PDB entry 1EHN | X-ray diffraction, 1.90 A resolution | chain A

== Chain A ==
Name: Chitinase A
Source organism: Serratia marcescens
Notes: EC 3.2.1.14
Sequence (540 residues; row label = number of the first residue in the row):
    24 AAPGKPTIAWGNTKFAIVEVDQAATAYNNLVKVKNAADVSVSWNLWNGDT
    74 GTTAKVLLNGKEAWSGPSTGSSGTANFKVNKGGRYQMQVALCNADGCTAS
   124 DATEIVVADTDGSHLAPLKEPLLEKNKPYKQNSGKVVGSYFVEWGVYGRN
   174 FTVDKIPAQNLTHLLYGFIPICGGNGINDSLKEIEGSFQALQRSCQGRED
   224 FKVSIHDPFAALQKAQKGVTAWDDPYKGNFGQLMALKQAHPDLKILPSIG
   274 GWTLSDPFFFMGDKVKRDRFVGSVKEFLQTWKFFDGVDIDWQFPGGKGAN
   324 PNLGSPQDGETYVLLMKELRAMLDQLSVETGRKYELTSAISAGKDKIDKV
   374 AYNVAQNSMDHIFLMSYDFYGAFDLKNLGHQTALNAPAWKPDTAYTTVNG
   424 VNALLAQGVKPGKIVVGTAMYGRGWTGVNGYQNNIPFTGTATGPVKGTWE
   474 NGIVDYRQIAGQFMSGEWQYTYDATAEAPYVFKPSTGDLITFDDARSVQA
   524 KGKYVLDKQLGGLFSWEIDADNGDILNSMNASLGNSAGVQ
Disulfides: Cys115-Cys120, Cys195-Cys218
Sequence notes: engineered mutation Gln315 (Glu in 3308994)
Reported in the primary citation:
  - mutagenesis - D313A (100-fold), E315Q (100-fold), Y390F, D391A, D391E, D391N: decreased catalytic activity
  - catalytic residues: Asp313, Met388, Tyr390 (proposed by the authors, not directly observed)
  - contacts within the chain: Asp311-Asp313
  - binding site for N-acetylglucosamine: Tyr163, Trp167, Tyr170, Arg172, Phe232, Lys237, Trp275, Thr276, Asp313, Gln315, Phe316, Ala362, Lys369, Met388, Tyr390, Asp391, Phe396, Tyr418, Tyr444, Arg446, Glu473, Trp539, Glu540
  - mutagenesis - D313A: increased catalytic activity

== Overview ==
From the paper: catalytic residues Asp313, Met388 and Tyr390; D313A, E315Q and Y390F, among others, reduce
catalytic activity; 6 substitutions were tested in all.
Chain A is Chitinase A (Serratia marcescens); the structure, Crystal structure of chitinase A mutant E315Q
complexed with octa-N-acetylchitooctaose (NAG)8, was determined by X-ray diffraction together with 1FFR and
1EIB from the same study.
